PDB entry 8H3V | electron microscopy, 4.50 A resolution (low resolution: residue-level contacts below are approximate; hydrogen-bond / salt-bridge calls are withheld) | chains 1 and Y of the 15 polymer chains in the assembly

[Chain 1]
Molecule: 125-nt DNA strand
Sequence (125 nucleotides; each row starts with the number of its first residue):
     1 GTTAAGTGTAATGCAAAAAACGCATATTCTCTATGCAAAAAACGCATTAA
    51 TACGAGAATTTTGTAGCTACTTATACAAAATTCAGGAAAATTTTTCTGTA
   101 TAATGGGAGCTGTCACGGATGCAGG
Not modelled in the structure: 1-11, 124-125

[Chain Y]
Molecule: NtcA
UniProtKB: P0A4U6 (NTCA_NOSS1); residue numbers follow UniProt; this construct covers 1-223
Amino-acid sequence (223 residues; numbered 1 to 223; the number before each row is that of its first residue):
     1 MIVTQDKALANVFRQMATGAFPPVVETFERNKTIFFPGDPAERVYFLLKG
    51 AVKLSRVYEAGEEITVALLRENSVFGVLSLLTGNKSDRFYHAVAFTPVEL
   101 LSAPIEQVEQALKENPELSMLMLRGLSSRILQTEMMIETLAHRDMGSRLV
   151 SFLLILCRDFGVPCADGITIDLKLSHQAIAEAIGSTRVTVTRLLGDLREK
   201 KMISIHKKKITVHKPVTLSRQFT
Not modelled in the structure: 1-24, 221-223
UniProt features mapped onto this chain:
  - DNA-binding region: His176 to Gly195 (H-T-H motif)
Reported in the primary citation:
  - mutagenesis - R187A/V188A/R192A: decreased binding to the 125-nt DNA strand (chain 1)

[Chain 1 / chain Y interface]
Contacting residue pairs - 11 pairs, chain 1 then chain Y:
  DT62(1) with Ser175(Y); His176(Y); Gln177(Y); Arg187(Y)
  DG63(1) with Gln177(Y); Arg187(Y); Thr191(Y)
  DT64(1) with Arg187(Y); Thr191(Y)
  DG66(1) with Arg192(Y)
  DT72(1) with Arg143(Y)
Interface residues without a listed pair, chain 1 (6 interface residues in all): DA65
Interface residues without a listed pair, chain Y (9 interface residues in all): Val190, Arg198

[Overview]
6 residues of chain 1 and 9 residues of chain Y are in contact. From the paper: R187A/V188A/R192A of chain Y
reduce binding to the 125-nt DNA strand (chain 1).
Here chain 1 is a 125-nt DNA strand and chain Y is NtcA. Entry 8H3V (Cryo-EM structure of the full
transcription activation complex NtcA-NtcB-TAC) was determined by electron microscopy (same publication as
8H3Z and 8H40).
